9DM0 - chains C and B of the 8 polymer chains in the assembly; structure by electron microscopy, 2.90 A resolution.

Chain C:
Protein: Fab heavy chain
From: Homo sapiens
Notes: antibody fragment or engineered binder
Amino-acid sequence (122 residues; row label = number of the first residue in the row; a row labelled like 82A-82C holds insertion residues (82A, then the next letters in order)):
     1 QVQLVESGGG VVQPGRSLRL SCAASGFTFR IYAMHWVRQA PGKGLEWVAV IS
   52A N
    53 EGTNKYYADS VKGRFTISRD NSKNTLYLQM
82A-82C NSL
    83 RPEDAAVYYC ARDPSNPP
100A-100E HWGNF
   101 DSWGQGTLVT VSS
Disulfides: Cys22-Cys92
What the authors report for this chain:
  - contacts within the chain: Tyr58-Trp100B (pi stacking)

Chain B:
Protein: Hemagglutinin
From: Influenza A virus (A/California/04/2009(H1N1))
UniProtKB: A0A1D5AK66 (A0A1D5AK66_9INFA); residues 9-171 here correspond to UniProt positions 336-498 (UniProt number = residue number + 327)
Amino-acid sequence (231 residues; each row starts with the number of its first residue; numbers below 1 keep their minus sign (Ile-3 is residue -3)):
    -3 IQSRGLFGAI AGFIEGGWTG MVDGWYGYHH QNEQGSGYAA DLKSTQNAID KITNKVNSVI
    57 EKMNTQFTAV GKEFNHLEKR IENLNKKVDD GFLDIWTYNA ELLVLLENER TLDYHDSNVK
   117 NLYEKVRSQL KNNAKEIGNG CFEFYHKCDN TCMESVKNGT YDYPKYSEEA KLNREEIDGS
   177 GYIPEAPRDG QAYVRKDGEW VLLSTFLGSG LNDIFEAQKI EWHEGHHHHH H
Disordered / not traced: -3 to 8, 172-227
Construct notes: expression tag (-3 to 8, 172-227)
Disulfides: Cys144-Cys148
Covalently attached groups: N-acetylglucosamine (NAG) linked to Asn154

How chain C and chain B interact:
Contacting residue pairs (13):
  Glu53(C) - Lys131(B)  salt bridge
  Thr55(C) - Lys131(B)  hydrogen bond
  Thr55(C) - Glu139(B)
  Asn56(C) - Glu139(B)  hydrogen bond
  Tyr58(C) - Gln27(B)
  Tyr58(C) - Asn28(B)
  Lys64(C) - Glu29(B)  salt bridge
  Pro99(C) - Ile133(B)  hydrophobic
  Pro99(C) - Glu139(B)
  Pro100(C) - Asn135(B)
  Pro100(C) - Cys137(B)  hydrophobic
  His100A(C) - Trp14(B)
  Trp100B(C) - Gln27(B)
Interface residues without a listed pair, chain C (10 interface residues in all): Ser52
Interface residues without a listed pair, chain B (10 interface residues in all): His25
The authors on this interface:
  - epitope / paratope residues, chain C: Thr55(C), Pro99(C), Pro100(C), Trp100B(C)
  - epitope / paratope residues, chain B: Ile133(B)
  - hot spots on chain B (mutagenesis) - W14A, H25R, I133A: decreased binding to Fab heavy chain (chain C)
  - hot spots on chain B (mutagenesis) - H25A: decreased binding to SFV0093G01

Overview:
Chain C and chain B each contribute 10 residues to their interface; the contacts include 2 hydrogen bonds and
2 salt bridges. Polar pairs include Glu53(C)-Lys131(B), Lys64(C)-Glu29(B) and Thr55(C)-Lys131(B). From the
paper: W14A, H25R and I133A of chain B reduce binding to Fab heavy chain (chain C); epitope/paratope residues
Thr55(C), Pro99(C) and Ile133(B) among others.
Chain C is Fab heavy chain (Homo sapiens) and chain B is Hemagglutinin (Influenza A virus
(A/California/04/2009(H1N1))); the structure, Cryo-EM structure of the SFV009 3G01 Fab in complex with
A/California/04/2009, was determined by electron microscopy.
